PDB entry 6WHX | electron microscopy, 4.09 A resolution (low resolution: residue-level contacts below are approximate; hydrogen-bond / salt-bridge calls are withheld) | chains A and D of the 4 polymer chains in the assembly

[Chain A]
Name: Ionotropic glutamate receptor , NMDA receptor GluN1b
From: Rattus norvegicus
Chain sequence (959 residues; each row starts with the number of its first residue):
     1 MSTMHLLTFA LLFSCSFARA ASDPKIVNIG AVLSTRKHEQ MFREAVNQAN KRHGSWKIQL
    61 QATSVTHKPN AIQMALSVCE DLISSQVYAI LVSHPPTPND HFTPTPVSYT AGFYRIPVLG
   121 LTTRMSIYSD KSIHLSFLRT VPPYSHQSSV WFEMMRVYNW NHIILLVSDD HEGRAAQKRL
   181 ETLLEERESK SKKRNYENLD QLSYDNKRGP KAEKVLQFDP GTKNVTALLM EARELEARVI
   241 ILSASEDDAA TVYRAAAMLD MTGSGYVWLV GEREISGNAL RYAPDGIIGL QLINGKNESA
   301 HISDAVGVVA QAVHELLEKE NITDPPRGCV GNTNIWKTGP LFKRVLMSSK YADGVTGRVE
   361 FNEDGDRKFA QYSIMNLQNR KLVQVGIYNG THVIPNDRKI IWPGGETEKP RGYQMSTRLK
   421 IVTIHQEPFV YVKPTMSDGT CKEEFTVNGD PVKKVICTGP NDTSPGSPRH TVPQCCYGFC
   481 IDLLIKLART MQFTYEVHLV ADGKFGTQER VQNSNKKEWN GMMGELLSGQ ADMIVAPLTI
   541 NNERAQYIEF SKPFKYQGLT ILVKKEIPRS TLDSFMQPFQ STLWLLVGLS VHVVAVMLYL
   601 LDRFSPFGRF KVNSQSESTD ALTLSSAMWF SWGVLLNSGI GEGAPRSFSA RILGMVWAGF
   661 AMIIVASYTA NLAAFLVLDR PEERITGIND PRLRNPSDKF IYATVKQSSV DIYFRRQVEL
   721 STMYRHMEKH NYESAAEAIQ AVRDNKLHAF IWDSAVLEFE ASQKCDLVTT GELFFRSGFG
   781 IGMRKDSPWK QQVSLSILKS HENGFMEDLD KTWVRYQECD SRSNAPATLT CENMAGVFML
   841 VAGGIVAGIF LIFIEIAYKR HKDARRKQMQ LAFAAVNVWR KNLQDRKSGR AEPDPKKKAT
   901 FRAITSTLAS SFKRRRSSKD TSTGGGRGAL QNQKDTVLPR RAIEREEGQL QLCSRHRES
Disordered / not traced: 1-24, 53-57, 95-102, 191-207, 606-622, 863-959
Cystine bridges: Cys79-Cys329, Cys457-Cys476, Cys765-Cys819
Covalently attached groups: N-acetylglucosamine (NAG) linked to Asn159

[Chain D]
Name: Ionotropic glutamate receptor , NMDA receptor GluN2B
From: Rattus norvegicus
Chain sequence (883 residues; each row starts with the number of its first residue; numbers below 1 keep their minus sign (Met-30 is residue -30)):
   -30 MGTMRLFLLA VLFLFSFARA TGWSHPQFEK GGGSGGGSGG SAWSHPQFEK GALVPRGRSQ
    30 KSPPSIGIAV ILVGTSDEVA IKDAHEKDDF HHLSVVPRVE LVAMNETDPK SIITRICDLM
    90 SDRKIQGVVF ADDTDQEAIA QILDFISAQT LTPILGIHGG SSMIMADKDE SSMFFQFGPS
   150 IEQQASVMLN IMEEYDWYIF SIVTTYFPGY QDFVNKIRST IENSFVGWEL EEVLLLDMSL
   210 DDGDSKIQNQ LKKLQSPIIL LYCTKEEATY IFEVANSVGL TGYGYTWIVP SLVAGDTDTV
   270 PSEFPTGLIS VSYDEWDYGL PARVRDGIAI ITTAASDMLS EHSFIPEPKS SCYNTHEKRI
   330 YQSNMLNRYL INVTFEGRDL SFSEDGYQMH PKLVIILLNK ERKWERVGKW KDKSLQMKYY
   390 VWPRMCPETE EQEDDHLSIV TLEEAPFVIV ESVDPLSGTC MRNTVPCQKR IISENKTDEE
   450 PGYIKKCCKG FCIDILKKIS KSVKFTYDLY LVTNGKHGKK INGTWNGMIG EVVMKRAYMA
   510 VGSLTINEER SEVVDFSVPF IETGISVMVS RSNGTVSPSA FLEPFSACVW VMMFVMLLIV
   570 SAVAVFVFEY FSPVGYNRSL ADGREPGGPS FTIGKAIWLL WGLVFNNSVP VQNPKGTTSK
   630 IMVSVWAFFA VIFLASYTAN LAAFMIQEEY VDQVSGLSDK KFQRPNDFSP PFRFGTVPNG
   690 STERNIRNNY AEMHAYMGKF NQRGVDDALL SLKTGKLDAF IYDAAVLNYM AGRDEGCKLV
   750 TIGSGKVFAS TGYGIAIQKD SGWKRQVDLA ILQLFGDGEM EELEALWLTG ICHNEKNEVM
   810 SSQLDIDNMA GVFYMLGAAM ALSLITFISE HLFYWQFRHS FMG
Disordered / not traced: -30 to 33, 395-402, 580-599, 846-852
Cystine bridges: Cys86-Cys321, Cys429-Cys456, Cys436-Cys457, Cys746-Cys801
Residues lining bound ligands: QGP ((2S)-2-amino-3-[2',4'-dichloro-4-hydroxy-5-(phosphonomethyl)biphenyl-3-yl]propanoic acid): Glu413, Pro415, His486, Ser512, Leu513, Thr514, Arg519, Gly689, Ser690, Thr691, Glu692, Tyr731, Val735, Tyr762

[How chain A and chain D interact]
Pairs across the interface - 70 pairs, chain A then chain D:
  Ile540(A) - Leu781(D)
  Asn542(A) - Leu778(D)
  Asn542(A) - Leu781(D)
  Asn542(A) - Gln782(D)
  Ala545(A) - Leu778(D)
  Gln546(A) - Leu778(D)
  Lys552(A) - Phe525(D)
  Lys552(A) - Ser526(D)
  Tyr556(A) - Pro528(D)
  Tyr556(A) - Glu531(D)
  Tyr556(A) - Ser759(D)
  Tyr556(A) - Thr760(D)
  Tyr556(A) - Gly761(D)
  Gln557(A) - Glu531(D)
  Trp629(A) - Lys629(D)
  Leu636(A) - Ser633(D)
  Leu636(A) - Ala636(D)
  Leu636(A) - Phe637(D)
  Leu636(A) - Val640(D)
  Ser638(A) - Leu612(D)
  Ser638(A) - Ala636(D)
  Ile640(A) - Lys629(D)
  Ile640(A) - Val632(D)
  Ile640(A) - Ser633(D)
  Val665(A) - Val640(D)
  Tyr668(A) - Ile641(D)
  Thr669(A) - Ala644(D)
  Thr669(A) - Ala648(D)
  Ala673(A) - Ala648(D)
  Leu676(A) - Asn649(D)
  Arg680(A) - Ile655(D)
  Arg716(A) - Asp786(D)
  Lys790(A) - Lys773(D)
  Gln791(A) - Asp524(D)
  Gln791(A) - Lys768(D)
  Leu798(A) - Ile515(D)
  Leu798(A) - Asn516(D)
  His801(A) - Ser759(D)
  Glu802(A) - Asn694(D)
  Glu807(A) - Val756(D)
  Glu807(A) - Phe757(D)
  Asp810(A) - Lys755(D)
  Lys811(A) - Ser667(D)
  Tyr816(A) - Ser664(D)
  Tyr816(A) - Gly665(D)
  Ser823(A) - Glu657(D)
  Ala825(A) - Phe653(D)
  Pro826(A) - Phe653(D)
  Ala827(A) - Asn649(D)
  Leu829(A) - Pro553(D)
  Leu829(A) - Phe554(D)
  Leu829(A) - Ser555(D)
  Leu829(A) - Ser645(D)
  Thr830(A) - Ser555(D)
  Thr830(A) - Val558(D)
  Cys831(A) - Cys557(D)  disulfide
  Cys831(A) - Val558(D)
  Met834(A) - Ser645(D)
  Val837(A) - Phe638(D)
  Val837(A) - Ile641(D)
  Phe838(A) - Phe638(D)
  Leu840(A) - Phe637(D)
  Val841(A) - Val634(D)
  Val841(A) - Trp635(D)
  Gly844(A) - Met631(D)
  Ile845(A) - Val569(D)
  Ile845(A) - Met631(D)
  Leu851(A) - Thr627(D)
  Leu851(A) - Ile630(D)
  Ile852(A) - Tyr579(D)
Other interface residues (no listed pair), chain A (59 interface residues in all): Lys190, Pro553, Phe575, Leu672, Tyr713, Glu758, Phe775, Arg776, Ser777, Leu795, Asn803, Gly804, Asp820, Thr828, Gly848, Ile849
Other interface residues (no listed pair), chain D (75 interface residues in all): Tyr507, Glu517, Val527, Ile530, Met561, Met565, Ile568, Val572, Val576, Ala652, Glu658, Tyr659, Arg693, Asn697, Asn698, Ser753, Gly754, Ala758, Trp772, Phe784, Gly785, Gly787, Glu790, Glu807
Cross-chain cystine bridges: Cys831(A)-Cys557(D)

[Summary]
59 residues of chain A and 75 residues of chain D are in contact; the contacts include 1 disulfide bond.
Ligands of chain D: compound QGP. N-acetylglucosamine is covalently linked to Asn159(A).
Chain A is Ionotropic glutamate receptor , NMDA receptor GluN1b and chain D is Ionotropic glutamate receptor ,
NMDA receptor GluN2B, both from Rattus norvegicus; the structure, GluN1b-GluN2B NMDA receptor in complex with
GluN2B antagonist SDZ 220-040, class 2, was determined by electron microscopy (same publication as 6USU, 6USV,
6WHR, 6WHS, 6WHT, 6WHU and 5 further entries).
